7L8I - chains A and B; structure by X-ray diffraction, 2.10 A resolution.

Chain A (and B):
Molecule: 3C-like proteinase
From: Severe acute respiratory syndrome coronavirus 2
Notes: EC 3.4.22.69; chain B of this document is another copy of the same molecule, construct and numbering; everything in this record applies to it too
UniProtKB: P0DTD1 (R1AB_SARS2); residues 1-306 here correspond to UniProt positions 3264-3569 (UniProt number = residue number + 3263)
Chain sequence (306 residues; row label = number of the first residue in the row):
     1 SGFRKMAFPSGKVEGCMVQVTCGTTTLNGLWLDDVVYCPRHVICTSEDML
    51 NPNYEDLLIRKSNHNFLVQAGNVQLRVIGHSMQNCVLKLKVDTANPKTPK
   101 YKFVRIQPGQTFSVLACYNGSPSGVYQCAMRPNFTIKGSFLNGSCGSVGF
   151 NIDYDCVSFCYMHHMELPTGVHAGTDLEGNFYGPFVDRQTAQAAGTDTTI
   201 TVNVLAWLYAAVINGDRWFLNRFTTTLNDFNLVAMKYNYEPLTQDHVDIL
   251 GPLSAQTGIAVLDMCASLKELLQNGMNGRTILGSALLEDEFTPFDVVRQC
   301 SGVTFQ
Not modelled in the structure: 306
Curated features (UniProtKB/Swiss-Prot):
  - active site: His-41 (For 3CL-PRO activity), Cys-145 (Nucleophile)
  - site: Gln-306 (Cleavage)
  - cross-link (Glycyl lysine isopeptide (Lys-Gly)): Lys-5 (interchain with G-Cter in ubiquitin), Lys-90 (interchain with G-Cter in ubiquitin)
Covalent attachments: RUPINTRIVIR, bound form (AG7) linked to Cys-145
Ligand contacts: RUPINTRIVIR, bound form (AG7; 4-{2-(4-fluoro-benzyl)-6-methyl-5-[(5-methyl-isoxazole-3-carbonyl)-amino]-4-oxo-heptanoylamino}-5-(2-oxo-pyrrolidin-3-yl)-pentanoic acid ethyl ester): Thr-25, Thr-26, Leu-27, Pro-39, His-41, Val-42, Met-49, Phe-140, Leu-141, Asn-142, Gly-143, Ser-144, His-163, His-164, Met-165, Glu-166, Leu-167, Pro-168, His-172, Arg-188, Gln-189, Thr-190, Gln-192
From the paper describing this entry:
  - catalytic residues: His-41, Cys-145
  - binding site for RUPINTRIVIR, bound form: His-41, Cys-145

Chain A / chain B interface:
Residue-residue contacts (82):
  Ser-1(A) with Gly-138(B); Ser-139(B); Phe-140(B), hydrogen bond (backbone-backbone); Glu-166(B), hydrogen bond; Gly-170(B); His-172(B), hydrogen bond (backbone-side chain)
  Gly-2(A) with Gly-138(B); Ser-139(B), hydrogen bond (backbone-side chain)
  Arg-4(A) with Lys-5(B); Gln-127(B), hydrogen bond (side chain-backbone); Lys-137(B), hydrogen bond (side chain-backbone); Gly-138(B); Ser-139(B); Glu-290(B), salt bridge
  Lys-5(A) with Tyr-126(B)
  Met-6(A) with Gly-124(B); Val-125(B); Tyr-126(B), hydrophobic
  Ala-7(A) with Gly-124(B); Val-125(B), hydrogen bond (backbone-backbone)
  Phe-8(A) with Val-125(B)
  Pro-9(A) with Ser-10(B); Glu-14(B); Pro-122(B), hydrophobic; Ser-123(B); Gly-124(B)
  Ser-10(A) with Pro-9(B); Ser-10(B), hydrogen bond (side chain-backbone); Glu-14(B), hydrogen bond (backbone-side chain)
  Gly-11(A) with Gly-11(B); Glu-14(B), hydrogen bond (backbone-side chain)
  Glu-14(A) with Pro-9(B); Ser-10(B), hydrogen bond (side chain-backbone); Gly-11(B), hydrogen bond (side chain-backbone)
  Tyr-118(A) with Thr-304(B)
  Ser-121(A) with Thr-304(B); Phe-305(B)
  Pro-122(A) with Pro-9(B), hydrophobic; Thr-304(B); Phe-305(B), hydrogen bond (backbone-backbone)
  Ser-123(A) with Arg-298(B); Val-303(B), hydrogen bond (side chain-backbone); Phe-305(B)
  Gly-124(A) with Met-6(B); Ala-7(B)
  Val-125(A) with Met-6(B); Ala-7(B), hydrogen bond (backbone-backbone); Phe-8(B); Val-125(B), hydrophobic
  Tyr-126(A) with Arg-4(B); Lys-5(B); Met-6(B), hydrophobic
  Gln-127(A) with Arg-4(B), hydrogen bond (backbone-side chain)
  Lys-137(A) with Arg-4(B), hydrogen bond (backbone-side chain)
  Gly-138(A) with Ser-1(B); Gly-2(B)
  Ser-139(A) with Ser-1(B); Gly-2(B), hydrogen bond (side chain-backbone); Gln-299(B), hydrogen bond
  Phe-140(A) with Ser-1(B), hydrogen bond (backbone-backbone)
  Leu-141(A) with Gln-299(B); Cys-300(B); Ser-301(B); Gly-302(B)
  Glu-166(A) with Ser-1(B), hydrogen bond (side chain-backbone)
  His-172(A) with Ser-1(B), hydrogen bond (side chain-backbone)
  Gly-283(A) with Leu-286(B)
  Ser-284(A) with Leu-286(B)
  Ala-285(A) with Ala-285(B), hydrophobic; Leu-286(B), hydrophobic
  Leu-286(A) with Gly-283(B)
  Glu-290(A) with Arg-4(B), salt bridge
  Gln-299(A) with Ser-139(B), hydrogen bond; Leu-141(B)
  Cys-300(A) with Leu-141(B)
  Ser-301(A) with Leu-141(B)
  Gly-302(A) with Tyr-118(B); Leu-141(B)
  Val-303(A) with Ser-123(B), hydrogen bond (backbone-side chain)
  Thr-304(A) with Ser-121(B); Pro-122(B)
  Phe-305(A) with Pro-122(B), hydrogen bond (backbone-backbone)
Other interface residues (no listed pair), chain A (42 interface residues in all): Phe-3, Lys-12, Cys-128, Thr-280
Other interface residues (no listed pair), chain B (43 interface residues in all): Phe-3, Lys-12, Ala-116, Ser-284

Overview:
42 residues of chain A face 43 of chain B across their interface; the contacts include 25 hydrogen bonds and 2
salt bridges. Among the polar pairs are Arg-4(A)/Glu-290(B), Ser-1(A)/Glu-166(B) and Ser-1(A)/His-172(B). The
paper reports catalytic residues His-41(A) and Cys-145(A); a binding site for RUPINTRIVIR, bound form at
His-41(A) and Cys-145(A).
Chain A and chain B are both 3C-like proteinase (Severe acute respiratory syndrome coronavirus 2); the
structure, SARS-CoV-2 Main Protease (Mpro) in Complex with Rupintrivir (P21), was determined by X-ray
diffraction together with 7L8H and 7L8J from the same study.
